PDB entry 8CP6 | electron microscopy, 2.45 A resolution | chains A and B of the 3 polymer chains in the assembly

# Chain A
Name: Toxin protein Tse5
Source organism: Pseudomonas aeruginosa
Reference sequence: Q9I0F4 (TSE5_PSEAE); residues 1-47 here = UniProt positions 1-47
Chain sequence (73 residues; numbered -25 to 47; the number before each row is that of its first residue; numbers below 1 keep their minus sign (Met-25 is residue -25)):
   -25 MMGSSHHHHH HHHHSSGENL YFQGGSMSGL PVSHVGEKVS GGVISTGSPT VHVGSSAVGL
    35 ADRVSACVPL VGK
Unresolved in the structure: -25 to 29
Construct notes: initiating methionine (-25); expression tag (-24 to 0)
What the authors report for this chain:
  - post-translational modification sites: Lys47

# Chain B
Name: Toxin protein Tse5
Source organism: Pseudomonas aeruginosa
Reference sequence: Q9I0F4 (TSE5_PSEAE); numbering as in UniProt (aligned over 48-1168)
Chain sequence (1121 residues; each row starts with the number of its first residue):
    48 PVNPMLGSKL LPEEVDFALA APDTFTFARG YLSSNPRIGR LGRGWWLPGE SMHLELSEDA
   108 CVLVDAQGRR IGFPALAPGA QHYSGSEELW LRRGGSSGGE AQAWRGRWAA VPAELQTQEG
   168 SVLVLSGHSY LHFQRCPDGI WRLQASFGRA GYRTEFRWSG RGLLTGVRDS AGRSYALVYQ
   228 QACEPSEGDD GLRLFGVILA SHDGPPPDYI DPQSPGLDWL VRYQFSDSGD LIAVRDRLGQ
   288 VVRVFAWREH MLVAHGEPGG LEVRYEWDVH APHGRVVKQI EAGGLTRTFR YLRDATEVSD
   348 SLGRVERYEF AGEGGQRRWT ALVRADGSRS EFDYDLFGRL VAMRDPLGRE TRRRRDGQGR
   408 MLEEESPGKA RYRKRVDEET GLLVELEDAM QRRWTFERDE RGNATTVRGP AGSTRYAYED
   468 PRLPDRPTRI VDPRGGERRL EWNRFGLLAA LTDCSGQVWR YDYDNEGRLV ASSDPLGQLT
   528 RRRYDPLGQL IGLELADGSA LSYEYDALGR QTRIADAEGH ATLFSWGHGD LLARVSDAGG
   588 GELSYLHDEA GRLVALTNEN GVQAQFRYDL LDRLVEETGF DGRRQRYRYN AADELIARED
   648 ADGRETTYAY DRDGRLASIR VPATEHAPAL VERYRWLADG RLASAGGADC EVRYTYDEVG
   708 NLRLESQVHA DGWVYSVEHS HDALGVRQTS RYGDAPPVAW LTYGPGHLHG ALVGAVELAF
   768 ERDALHREVR RDARRDGQDD ALFTQERQHA PLGRLQRSRL RLAGGFDWQR GYRYDGLGQL
   828 VGIDDNQYPS VRYEYDLGGR LLASRRAGAA ASTYRYDAAG NRLEGVGEHA REDARQAFAE
   888 NELYRSGFSR SETRASQAGE GPARWAGNRV ERIAGNRYRF DALGNLVERI GADGERLRLA
   948 YDGAQRLVHL TRDYADGTRL EARYRYDALS RRIAKVVLRD GVEQQVRFGW DGDRQCAEAF
  1008 ARELRTTVHE PGGFVPLLRL EQACEPDPPE LLQLRQAFAA EGQPLPAQCV PALGEARIAF
  1068 FHTDHLGTPL QLSDERGQLR WQGVPDDWRA VAPERQPGAQ PIRFQGQYHD EESGLYYNRY
  1128 RYYLPEAGRY ASQDPLGLGG GPNPYAYALN APTLAYDPTG L
Unresolved in the structure: 873-909
What the authors report for this chain:
  - catalytic residues: Asp1141, Asp1164
  - post-translational modification sites: Leu1168
  - mutagenesis - D1141A: unchanged stability
  - mutagenesis - D1141A: abolished growth in response to bacterial competition
  - mutagenesis - D1141A: increased binding to supported lipid bilayer
  - mutagenesis - D1141A, D1164A: abolished catalytic activity (Leu1168-Ile1169 cleavage site)

# How chain A and chain B interact
Residue-residue contacts - 68 pairs, chain A then chain B:
  Ser30(A) with Phe384(B)
  Val32(A) with Phe120(B), hydrophobic; Pro121(B); Tyr130(B)
  Gly33(A) with Ile118(B); Gly119(B), hydrogen bond (backbone-backbone); Phe120(B); Ser131(B), hydrogen bond (backbone-side chain); Ser133(B), hydrogen bond (backbone-side chain); Glu134(B)
  Leu34(A) with Arg117(B); Gly119(B); Gln363(B)
  Ala35(A) with Arg116(B); Arg117(B); Ile118(B), hydrophobic; Glu134(B); Gly362(B)
  Asp36(A) with Arg116(B); Arg117(B), hydrogen bond (side chain-backbone); Gly361(B); Gly362(B)
  Arg37(A) with Leu79(B); Ser81(B), hydrogen bond; Gln114(B), hydrogen bond (side chain-backbone); Gly115(B), hydrogen bond (side chain-backbone); Arg116(B), hydrogen bond (backbone-side chain); Gly362(B)
  Val38(A) with Met52(B), hydrophobic; Leu53(B); Arg116(B); Gly362(B); Arg364(B); Arg365(B)
  Ser39(A) with Gln114(B); Arg116(B)
  Ala40(A) with Asn50(B), hydrogen bond (backbone-side chain); Leu57(B); Leu79(B), hydrophobic; Gln114(B), hydrogen bond (backbone-side chain)
  Cys41(A) with Gln114(B), hydrogen bond
  Val42(A) with Asn50(B), hydrogen bond (backbone-side chain); Met52(B)
  Pro43(A) with Val49(B); Asn50(B), hydrogen bond (backbone-side chain); Pro51(B); Met52(B); Tyr355(B), hydrophobic; Trp366(B), hydrophobic
  Leu44(A) with Pro48(B), hydrophobic; Val49(B)
  Val45(A) with Pro48(B); Val49(B), hydrogen bond (backbone-backbone); Pro51(B); Gln326(B); Arg334(B); Val345(B), hydrophobic; Tyr355(B)
  Gly46(A) with Pro48(B); Gln326(B); Arg334(B)
  Lys47(A) with Pro48(B); Lys56(B), hydrogen bond (backbone-side chain); His302(B), hydrogen bond (backbone-side chain); Val310(B); Tyr312(B), hydrogen bond (backbone-side chain); Gln326(B), hydrogen bond (backbone-side chain); Glu328(B), salt bridge
Interface residues without a listed pair, chain A (18 interface residues in all): Ala31
Interface residues without a listed pair, chain B (42 interface residues in all): Ser55, Asn82, Gly132, Leu308, Phe336
The authors on this interface:
  - specific contacts: Gln114(B)-Ser39(A), Gln114(B)-Cys41(A), Gln114(B)-Arg37(A), Arg116(B)-Asp36(A), Arg116(B)-Ser39(A), Gly119(B)-Leu34(A)
  - interface residues, chain B: Arg117(B), Ile118(B), Phe120(B), Pro121(B), Ser131(B), Ser133(B), Glu134(B), Gln326(B), Glu328(B), Arg334(B), Gly361(B), Gly362(B), Gln363(B)

# In short
Chain A and chain B form an interface of 18 and 42 residues respectively, with 18 hydrogen bonds and 1 salt
bridge. Polar pairs include Lys47(A)-Glu328(B), Gly33(A)-Ser131(B) and Gly33(A)-Ser133(B). The authors report
contacts between Gln114(B) and Ser39(A), Gln114(B) and Cys41(A) and Gln114(B) and Arg37(A) among others. The
paper reports catalytic residues Asp1141(B) and Asp1164(B); D1141A and D1164A of chain B abolish catalytic
activity (Leu1168-Ile1169 cleavage site).
Here chain A is Toxin protein Tse5 and chain B is Toxin protein Tse5, both from Pseudomonas aeruginosa. Entry
8CP6 (Type six secretion system exported effector 5 (Tse5)) was determined by electron microscopy.
